Entry 3B9R (X-ray diffraction, 3.00 A resolution); this record covers chain A.

== Chain A ==
Protein: Sarcoplasmic/endoplasmic reticulum calcium ATPase 1
Source organism: Oryctolagus cuniculus
Notes: EC 3.6.3.8
UniProt: P04191 (AT2A1_RABIT); numbering as in UniProt (aligned over 1-994)
Sequence (994 residues; row label = number of the first residue in the row):
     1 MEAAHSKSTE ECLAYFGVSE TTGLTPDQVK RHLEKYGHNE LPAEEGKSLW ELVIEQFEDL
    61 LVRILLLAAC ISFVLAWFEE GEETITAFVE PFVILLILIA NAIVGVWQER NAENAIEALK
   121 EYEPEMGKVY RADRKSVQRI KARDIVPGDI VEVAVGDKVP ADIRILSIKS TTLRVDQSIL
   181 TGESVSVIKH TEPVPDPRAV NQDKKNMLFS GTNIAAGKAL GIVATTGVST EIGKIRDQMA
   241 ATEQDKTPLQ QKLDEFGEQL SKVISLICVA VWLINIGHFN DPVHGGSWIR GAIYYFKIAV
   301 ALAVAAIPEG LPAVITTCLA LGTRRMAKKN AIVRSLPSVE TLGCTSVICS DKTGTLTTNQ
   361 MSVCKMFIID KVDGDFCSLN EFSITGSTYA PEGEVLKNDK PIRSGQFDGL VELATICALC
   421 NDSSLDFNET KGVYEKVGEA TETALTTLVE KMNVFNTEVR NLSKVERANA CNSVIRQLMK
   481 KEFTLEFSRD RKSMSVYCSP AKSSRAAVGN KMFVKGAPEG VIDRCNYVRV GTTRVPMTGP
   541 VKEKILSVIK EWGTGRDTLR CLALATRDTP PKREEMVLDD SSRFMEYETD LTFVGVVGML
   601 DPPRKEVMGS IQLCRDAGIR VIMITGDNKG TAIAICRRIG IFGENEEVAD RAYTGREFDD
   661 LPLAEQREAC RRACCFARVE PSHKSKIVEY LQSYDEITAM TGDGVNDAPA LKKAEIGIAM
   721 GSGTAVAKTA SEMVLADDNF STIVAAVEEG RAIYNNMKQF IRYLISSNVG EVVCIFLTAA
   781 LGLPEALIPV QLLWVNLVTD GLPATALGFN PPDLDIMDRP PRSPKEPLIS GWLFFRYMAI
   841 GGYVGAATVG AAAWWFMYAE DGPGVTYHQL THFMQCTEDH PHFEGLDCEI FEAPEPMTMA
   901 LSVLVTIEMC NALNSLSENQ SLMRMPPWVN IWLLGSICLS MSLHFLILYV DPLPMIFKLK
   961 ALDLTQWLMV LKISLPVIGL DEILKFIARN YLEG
UniProt features mapped onto this chain:
  - region (Interaction with PLN): Ile788 to Gly808, Trp932 to Leu943
  - active site: Asp351 (4-aspartylphosphate intermediate)
  - binding site (Ca(2+)): Val304, Ala305, Ile307, Glu309, Asn768, Glu771, Asn796, Thr799, Asp800, Glu908
  - binding site (Mg(2+)): Asp351, Thr353, Asp703
  - binding site (ATP): Thr353, Glu442, Arg489, Lys515, Arg560, Thr625, Gly626, Asp627, Arg678, Lys684, Asn706
  - modified residue: Thr441 (Phosphothreonine), Thr569 (Phosphothreonine), Ser581 (Phosphoserine)
Disulfides: Cys636-Cys675, Cys876-Cys888
Bound ions: Mg2+: Asp351, Thr353, Asp703; K+: Leu711, Ala714
Residues lining bound ligands:
  - AMP-PCP (ACP; phosphomethylphosphonic acid adenylate ester): Arg174, Ile188, Lys205, Glu442, Phe487, Arg489, Lys492, Ser493, Met494, Lys515, Gly516, Ala517, Arg560, Cys561, Leu562, Asn628, Arg678
  - tetrafluoroaluminate (ALF): Thr181, Gly182, Glu183, Asp351, Lys352, Thr353, Ile624, Thr625, Gly626, Asp627, Lys684, Asn706, Asp707
What the authors report for this chain:
  - catalytic residues: Glu183
  - binding site for AMP-PCP: Lys205, Phe487

== Overview ==
Bound to chain A: tetrafluoroaluminate and AMP-PCP. The Mg2+ site is built by Asp351, Thr353 and Asp703.
Leu711 and Ala714 form the K+ site. From UniProt: active-site residue Asp351, 10 Ca2+-binding residues, 3
Mg2+-binding residues and 11 ATP-binding residues. From the paper: the catalytic residue Glu183; a binding
site for AMP-PCP at Lys205 and Phe487.
Chain A is Sarcoplasmic/endoplasmic reticulum calcium ATPase 1 (Oryctolagus cuniculus); the structure, SERCA
Ca2+-ATPase E2 aluminium fluoride complex without thapsigargin, was determined by X-ray diffraction (same
publication as 3B9B and 3BA6).
